6UZC - chains b and c of the 42 polymer chains in the assembly; structure by electron microscopy, 4.50 A resolution (low resolution: residue-level contacts below are approximate; hydrogen-bond / salt-bridge calls are withheld).

[Chain b (and c)]
Protein: Major capsid protein
Source organism: Enterobacteria phage T4
Notes: chain c of this document is another copy of the same molecule, construct and numbering; everything in this record applies to it too
UniProtKB: P04535 (CAPSH_BPT4); numbering as in UniProt (aligned over 1-521)
Chain sequence (521 residues; numbered 1 to 521; the number before each row is that of its first residue):
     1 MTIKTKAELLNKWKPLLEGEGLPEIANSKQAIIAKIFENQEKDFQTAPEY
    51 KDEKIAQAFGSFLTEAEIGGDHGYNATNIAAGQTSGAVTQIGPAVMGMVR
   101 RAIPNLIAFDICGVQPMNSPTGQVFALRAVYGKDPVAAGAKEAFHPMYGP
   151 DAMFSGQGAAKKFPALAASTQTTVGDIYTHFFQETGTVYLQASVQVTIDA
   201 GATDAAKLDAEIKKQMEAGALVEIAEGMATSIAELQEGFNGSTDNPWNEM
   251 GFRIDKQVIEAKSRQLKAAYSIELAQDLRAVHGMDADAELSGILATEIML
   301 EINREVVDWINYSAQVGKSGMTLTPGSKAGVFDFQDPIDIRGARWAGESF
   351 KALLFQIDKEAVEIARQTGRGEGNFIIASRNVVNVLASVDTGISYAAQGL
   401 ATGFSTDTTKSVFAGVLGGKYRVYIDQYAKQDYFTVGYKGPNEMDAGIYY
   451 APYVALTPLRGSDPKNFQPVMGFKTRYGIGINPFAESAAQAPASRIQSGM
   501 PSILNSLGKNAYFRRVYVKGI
Unresolved in the structure: 1-65
UniProt features mapped onto this chain:
  - site: E65, A66 (Cleavage)

[Interface between chain b and chain c]
Pairs across the interface - 196 pairs, chain b then chain c:
  H72(b) - T121(c)
  H72(b) - E260(c)
  Y74(b) - E260(c)
  Y74(b) - A261(c)
  Y74(b) - K262(c)
  Y74(b) - M500(c)
  A76(b) - V258(c)
  A76(b) - Q497(c)
  A76(b) - S498(c)
  I79(b) - T121(c)
  I79(b) - V258(c)
  I79(b) - E260(c)
  A80(b) - I496(c)
  P93(b) - T121(c)
  P93(b) - G122(c)
  P93(b) - Q123(c)
  P93(b) - V258(c)
  A94(b) - S119(c)
  A94(b) - P120(c)
  A94(b) - T121(c)
  A94(b) - G122(c)
  A94(b) - Q123(c)
  V95(b) - Q123(c)
  M96(b) - Q115(c)
  M96(b) - G122(c)
  M96(b) - Q123(c)
  M96(b) - V124(c)
  M96(b) - I259(c)
  M96(b) - Y449(c)
  G97(b) - Q123(c)
  G97(b) - V124(c)
  G97(b) - F125(c)
  M98(b) - F125(c)
  V99(b) - F125(c)
  V99(b) - A126(c)
  V99(b) - L127(c)
  V99(b) - R370(c)
  V99(b) - N482(c)
  V99(b) - F484(c)
  R100(b) - L127(c)
  R100(b) - R370(c)
  R101(b) - L127(c)
  R101(b) - R128(c)
  R101(b) - E142(c)
  R101(b) - F144(c)
  R101(b) - H145(c)
  R101(b) - P146(c)
  R101(b) - T368(c)
  R101(b) - F484(c)
  A102(b) - F144(c)
  A102(b) - G369(c)
  A102(b) - R370(c)
  I103(b) - F144(c)
  P104(b) - F144(c)
  A261(b) - T230(c)
  K262(b) - E226(c)
  K262(b) - M228(c)
  S263(b) - G227(c)
  S263(b) - M228(c)
  S263(b) - T230(c)
  S263(b) - A233(c)
  R264(b) - A152(c)
  R264(b) - S155(c)
  R264(b) - G156(c)
  R264(b) - E226(c)
  R264(b) - G227(c)
  Q265(b) - S155(c)
  Q265(b) - M228(c)
  Q265(b) - A233(c)
  Q265(b) - W247(c)
  L266(b) - F154(c)
  L266(b) - S155(c)
  L266(b) - W247(c)
  L266(b) - N248(c)
  L266(b) - M250(c)
  K267(b) - E237(c)
  K267(b) - W247(c)
  K267(b) - N248(c)
  K267(b) - E249(c)
  K267(b) - M250(c)
  A268(b) - M250(c)
  A269(b) - E249(c)
  L278(b) - I254(c)
  H282(b) - F125(c)
  H282(b) - I254(c)
  M284(b) - L127(c)
  M284(b) - F252(c)
  M284(b) - I254(c)
  E289(b) - F252(c)
  L290(b) - G251(c)
  L290(b) - F252(c)
  I293(b) - A129(c)
  I293(b) - M250(c)
  I293(b) - G251(c)
  L294(b) - M250(c)
  T296(b) - F144(c)
  E297(b) - P150(c)
  E297(b) - D151(c)
  E297(b) - M250(c)
  L300(b) - F144(c)
  L300(b) - P150(c)
  E301(b) - D151(c)
  E301(b) - F154(c)
  E301(b) - S155(c)
  R304(b) - P150(c)
  E305(b) - A225(c)
  E305(b) - E226(c)
  E305(b) - G227(c)
  D308(b) - I224(c)
  D308(b) - A225(c)
  W309(b) - I224(c)
  W309(b) - A225(c)
  W309(b) - E226(c)
  Y312(b) - Q191(c)
  Y312(b) - V222(c)
  Y312(b) - I224(c)
  F334(b) - R341(c)
  Q335(b) - R341(c)
  R344(b) - R344(c)
  W345(b) - R341(c)
  W345(b) - G342(c)
  W345(b) - A343(c)
  W345(b) - E348(c)
  W345(b) - Y395(c)
  A346(b) - R341(c)
  F350(b) - F355(c)
  R380(b) - M321(c)
  R380(b) - V362(c)
  R380(b) - R366(c)
  N381(b) - M321(c)
  N384(b) - F355(c)
  N384(b) - D358(c)
  N384(b) - K359(c)
  N384(b) - V362(c)
  V385(b) - F355(c)
  A387(b) - I393(c)
  S388(b) - F355(c)
  S388(b) - I393(c)
  V389(b) - I393(c)
  D390(b) - I393(c)
  Y395(b) - Y395(c)
  A396(b) - Y395(c)
  A397(b) - I393(c)
  A397(b) - S394(c)
  Q398(b) - K351(c)
  Q398(b) - F355(c)
  Q398(b) - G392(c)
  Q398(b) - I393(c)
  Q398(b) - S394(c)
  G399(b) - T391(c)
  G399(b) - G392(c)
  G399(b) - I393(c)
  L400(b) - L354(c)
  L400(b) - D358(c)
  L400(b) - T391(c)
  L400(b) - I393(c)
  L400(b) - L417(c)
  L400(b) - G418(c)
  A401(b) - D358(c)
  A401(b) - K420(c)
  T406(b) - V362(c)
  T406(b) - E372(c)
  D407(b) - A365(c)
  D407(b) - G371(c)
  D407(b) - E372(c)
  T409(b) - G369(c)
  T409(b) - R370(c)
  T409(b) - G371(c)
  Y428(b) - P146(c)
  Y428(b) - Y148(c)
  Y428(b) - G149(c)
  Y428(b) - T185(c)
  K430(b) - F182(c)
  K430(b) - T185(c)
  K430(b) - T187(c)
  K430(b) - K213(c)
  K430(b) - E223(c)
  Q431(b) - K213(c)
  Q431(b) - E217(c)
  L459(b) - W247(c)
  F473(b) - W247(c)
  K474(b) - E234(c)
  R476(b) - T230(c)
  R476(b) - E234(c)
  I503(b) - V174(c)
  I503(b) - G175(c)
  I503(b) - Q191(c)
  I503(b) - A192(c)
  L507(b) - V222(c)
  Y517(b) - M216(c)
  Y517(b) - E217(c)
  K519(b) - E217(c)
  G520(b) - R341(c)
  I521(b) - T324(c)
  I521(b) - R341(c)
  I521(b) - K359(c)
Also at the interface, not in a pair above, chain b (86 interface residues in all): D71, G92, A286, T402, A429, G472, Y477
Also at the interface, not in a pair above, chain c (108 interface residues in all): A143, M147, M153, A159, E184, G186, V188, A229, Q236, P325, I340, A352, A396, M444, P483, A489

[In short]
Chain b and chain c form an interface of 86 and 108 residues respectively.
Chain b and chain c are both Major capsid protein (Enterobacteria phage T4); the structure, Portal vertex
structure of bacteriophage T4, was determined by electron microscopy.
